Entry 3S7L (X-ray diffraction, 2.16 A resolution); this record covers chain A.

Chain A:
Protein: Beta-secretase 1
Organism: Homo sapiens
Notes: EC 3.4.23.46
UniProtKB: P56817 (BACE1_HUMAN); residues 47-455 here correspond to UniProt positions 46-454 (UniProt number = residue number - 1)
Chain sequence (415 residues; each row starts with the number of its first residue):
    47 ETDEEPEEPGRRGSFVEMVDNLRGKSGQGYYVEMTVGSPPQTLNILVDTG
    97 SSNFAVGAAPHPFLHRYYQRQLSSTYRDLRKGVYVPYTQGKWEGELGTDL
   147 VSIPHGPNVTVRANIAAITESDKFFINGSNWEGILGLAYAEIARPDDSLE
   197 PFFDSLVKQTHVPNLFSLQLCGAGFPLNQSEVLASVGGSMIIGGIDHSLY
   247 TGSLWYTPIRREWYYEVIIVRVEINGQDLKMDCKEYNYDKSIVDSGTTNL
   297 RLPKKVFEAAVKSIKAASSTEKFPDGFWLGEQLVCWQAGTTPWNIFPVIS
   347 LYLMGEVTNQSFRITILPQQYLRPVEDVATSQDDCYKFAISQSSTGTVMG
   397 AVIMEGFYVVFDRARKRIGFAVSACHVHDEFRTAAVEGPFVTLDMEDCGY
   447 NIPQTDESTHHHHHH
Unresolved in the structure: 47-59, 220-226, 372-379, 440-442, 447-461
Disulfides: C217-C421, C279-C444, C331-C381
Differences from the reference sequence: expression tag (456-461)
Residues lining bound ligands: way-256591 (591; (5S)-2-amino-5-(1-ethyl-1H-pyrazol-4-yl)-3-methyl-5-[3-(pyrimidin-5-yl)phenyl]-3,5-dihydro-4H-imidazol-4-one): G73, Q74, G75, L92, D94, G96, S97, V131, Y133, Q135, W138, F170, I172, W177, I180, D290, G292, T293, T294
Swiss-Prot annotation at these positions:
  - active site: D94, D290
  - modified residue (N6-acetyllysine): K127, K276, K280, K286, K300, K301, K308
  - glycosylation (N-linked (GlcNAc...) asparagine): N154, N173, N224, N355

Overview:
Chain A binds way-256591. Curated annotation (UniProt) lists active-site residues D94 and D290.
Chain A is Beta-secretase 1 (Homo sapiens); the structure, Pyrazolyl and Thienyl Aminohydantoins as Potent
BACE1 Inhibitors, was determined by X-ray diffraction together with 3S7M from the same study.
